Entry 2Z1U (X-ray diffraction, 2.00 A resolution); this record covers chain A.

[Chain A]
Protein: Hydrogenase expression/formation protein HypE
Source organism: Desulfovibrio vulgaris subsp. vulgaris
Reference sequence: Q72F88 (Q72F88_DESVH); residues 1-341 here = UniProt positions 1-341
Chain sequence (343 residues; numbered -1 to 341; the number before each row is that of its first residue; numbers below 1 keep their minus sign (Gly-1 is residue -1)):
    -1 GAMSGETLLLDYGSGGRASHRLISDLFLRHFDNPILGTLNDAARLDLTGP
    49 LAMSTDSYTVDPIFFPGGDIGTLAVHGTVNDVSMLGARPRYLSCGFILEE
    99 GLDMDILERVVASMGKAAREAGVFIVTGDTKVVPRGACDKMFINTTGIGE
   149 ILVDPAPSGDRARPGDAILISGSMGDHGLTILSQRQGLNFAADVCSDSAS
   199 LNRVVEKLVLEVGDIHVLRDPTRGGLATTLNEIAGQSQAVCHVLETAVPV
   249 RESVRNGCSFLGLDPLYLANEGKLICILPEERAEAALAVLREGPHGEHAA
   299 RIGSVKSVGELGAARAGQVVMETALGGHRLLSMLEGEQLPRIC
Not modelled in the structure: -1 to 4, 334-335
Sequence notes: expression tag (-1 to 0)
Ion coordination: Mg2+ site 1: Asp39, Asp79, Asp218 (together with ATP); Mg2+ site 2: Asp54, Asp127 (together with ATP)
Ligand contacts: ATP (adenosine-5'-triphosphate): Ile21, Phe25, Phe29, Leu34, Leu37, Asn38, Asp39, Asp54, Asp79, Cys92, Phe94, Thr125, Gly126, Asp127, Thr128, Lys129, Asp218, Thr220, Arg221

[Overview]
Ligands of chain A: ATP. The Mg2+ site 1 is built by Asp39, Asp79 and Asp218. Asp54 and Asp127 form the Mg2+
site 2.
Chain A is Hydrogenase expression/formation protein HypE (Desulfovibrio vulgaris subsp. vulgaris); the
structure, Crystal Structure of Hydrogenase Maturation Protein HypE in complex with ATP, was determined by
X-ray diffraction (same publication as 2Z1T).
